PDB entry 5SB6 | X-ray diffraction, 2.30 A resolution | chains A and F of the 6 polymer chains in the assembly

== Chain A ==
Name: Tubulin alpha-1B chain
Organism: Bos taurus
Reference sequence: P81947 (TBA1B_BOVIN); numbering as in UniProt (aligned over 1-451)
Amino-acid sequence (451 residues; each row starts with the number of its first residue):
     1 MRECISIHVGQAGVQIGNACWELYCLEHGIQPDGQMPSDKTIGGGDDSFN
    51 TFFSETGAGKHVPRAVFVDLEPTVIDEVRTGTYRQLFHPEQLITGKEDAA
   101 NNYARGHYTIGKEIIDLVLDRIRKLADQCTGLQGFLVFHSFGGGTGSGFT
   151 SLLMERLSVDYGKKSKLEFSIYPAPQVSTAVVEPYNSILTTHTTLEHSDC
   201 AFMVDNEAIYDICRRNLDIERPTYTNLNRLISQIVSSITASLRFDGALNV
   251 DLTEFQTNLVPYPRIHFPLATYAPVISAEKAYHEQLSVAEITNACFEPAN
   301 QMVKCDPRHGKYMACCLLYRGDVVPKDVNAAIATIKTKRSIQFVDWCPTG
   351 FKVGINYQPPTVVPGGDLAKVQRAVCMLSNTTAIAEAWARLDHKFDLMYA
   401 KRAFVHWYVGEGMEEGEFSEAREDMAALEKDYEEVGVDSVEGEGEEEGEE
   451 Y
Disordered / not traced: 438-451
Reported in the primary citation:
  - binding site for the ligand 4FK: Leu136

== Chain F ==
Name: Tubulin-Tyrosine Ligase
Organism: Gallus gallus
Reference sequence: E1BQ43 (E1BQ43_CHICK); numbering as in UniProt (aligned over 1-378)
Amino-acid sequence (384 residues; row label = number of the first residue in the row):
     1 MYTFVVRDENSSVYAEVSRLLLATGQWKRLRKDNPRFNLMLGERNRLPFG
    51 RLGHEPGLVQLVNYYRGADKLCRKASLVKLIKTSPELSESCTWFPESYVI
   101 YPTNLKTPVAPAQNGIRHLINNTRTDEREVFLAAYNRRREGREGNVWIAK
   151 SSAGAKGEGILISSEASELLDFIDEQGQVHVIQKYLEKPLLLEPGHRKFD
   201 IRSWVLVDHLYNIYLYREGVLRTSSEPYNSANFQDKTCHLTNHCIQKEYS
   251 KNYGRYEEGNEMFFEEFNQYLMDALNTTLENSILLQIKHIIRSCLMCIEP
   301 AISTKHLHYQSFQLFGFDFMVDEELKVWLIEVNGAPACAQKLYAELCQGI
   351 VDVAISSVFPLADTGQKTSQPTSIFIKLHHHHHH
Disordered / not traced: 102-125, 156-158, 176-180, 232-235, 249-251, 363-372, 382-384
Sequence notes: expression tag (379-384)

== How chain A and chain F interact ==
Contacting residue pairs (23):
  Gln176(A) - Pro56(F)
  Glu207(A) - His54(F)  salt bridge
  Glu297(A) - His306(F)
  Pro298(A) - Leu307(F)  hydrophobic
  Lys304(A) - His54(F)
  Cys305(A) - His308(F)
  Asp306(A) - Arg66(F)
  Arg308(A) - Pro300(F)  hydrogen bond (side chain-backbone)
  Arg308(A) - Ala301(F)  hydrogen bond (side chain-backbone)
  Arg308(A) - Ile302(F)
  Arg308(A) - Ser303(F)  hydrogen bond (side chain-backbone)
  His309(A) - Arg66(F)  hydrogen bond (side chain-backbone)
  His309(A) - Gly67(F)  hydrogen bond (side chain-backbone)
  His309(A) - Ala301(F)
  Lys338(A) - Pro300(F)
  Ser340(A) - Pro300(F)
  Ser340(A) - Ala301(F)
  Glu386(A) - Gly50(F)
  Glu386(A) - Arg66(F)  salt bridge
  Arg390(A) - Gly50(F)
  Arg390(A) - His54(F)  hydrogen bond
  His393(A) - Arg51(F)
  Glu433(A) - Arg46(F)  salt bridge
Interface residues without a listed pair, chain A (17 interface residues in all): Ala299, Ala389
Interface residues without a listed pair, chain F (15 interface residues in all): Gly53

== In short ==
The interface between chain A and chain F involves 17 residues on one side and 15 on the other, with 6
hydrogen bonds and 3 salt bridges. Polar contacts include Glu207(A)-His54(F), Glu386(A)-Arg66(F) and
Glu433(A)-Arg46(F). From the paper: a binding site for the ligand 4FK at Leu136(A).
Here chain A is Tubulin alpha-1B chain (Bos taurus) and chain F is Tubulin-Tyrosine Ligase (Gallus gallus).
Entry 5SB6 (Tubulin-todalam-10-complex) was determined by X-ray diffraction, deposited together with 5SB3,
5SB4, 5SB5, 5SB7 and 7Z7D.
